Entry 5VI8 (X-ray diffraction, 2.76 A resolution); this record covers chains F and P of the 10 polymer chains in the assembly.

Chain F:
Molecule: RNA polymerase sigma factor SigA
Source organism: Mycobacterium smegmatis (strain ATCC 700084 / mc(2)155)
Reference sequence: A0QW02 (A0QW02_MYCS2); the construct has insertions or renumbered stretches relative to UniProt, so the offset changes along the chain: 118-156 = UniProt 1-39; 163-466 = UniProt 163-466
Amino-acid sequence (466 residues; each row starts with the number of its first residue; note: 6 numbers in that range are skipped by the numbering (no residue carries them; nothing is unmodelled there); a row labelled like 156A-156Z holds insertion residues (156A, then the next letters in order)):
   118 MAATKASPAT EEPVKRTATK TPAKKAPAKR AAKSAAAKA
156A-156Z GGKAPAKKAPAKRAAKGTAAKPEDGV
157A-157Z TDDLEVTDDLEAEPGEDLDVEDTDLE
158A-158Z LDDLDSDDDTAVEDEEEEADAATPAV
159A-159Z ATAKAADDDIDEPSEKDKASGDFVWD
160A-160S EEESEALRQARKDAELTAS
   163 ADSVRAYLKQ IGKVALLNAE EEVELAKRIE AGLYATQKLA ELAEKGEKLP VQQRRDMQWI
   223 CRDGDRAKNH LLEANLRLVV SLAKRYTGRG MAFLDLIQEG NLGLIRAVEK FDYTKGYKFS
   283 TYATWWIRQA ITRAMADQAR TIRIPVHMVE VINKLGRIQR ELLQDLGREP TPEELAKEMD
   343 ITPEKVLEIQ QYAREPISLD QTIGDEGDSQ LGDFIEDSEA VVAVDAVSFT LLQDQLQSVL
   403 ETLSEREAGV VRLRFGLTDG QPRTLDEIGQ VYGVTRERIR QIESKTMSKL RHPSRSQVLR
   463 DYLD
Disordered / not traced: 118-139, 156A-156Z, 157A-157Z, 158A-158Z, 159A-159Z, 160A-160S, 368-369

Chain P:
Molecule: 26-nt DNA strand
Sequence (26 nucleotides; numbered 1 to 26; the number before each row is that of its first residue):
     1 AGCACAATTT AACACTTTTG TCAAGC

How chain F and chain P interact:
Contacting residue pairs (17):
  Arg-295(F) / DG2(P)  hydrogen bond to the base
  Glu-312(F) / DG2(P)  base contact
  Glu-312(F) / DC3(P)  base contact
  Lys-316(F) / DG2(P)  phosphate contact
  Arg-319(F) / DA1(P)  hydrogen bond to the phosphate
  Arg-319(F) / DG2(P)  salt bridge to the phosphate
  Arg-416(F) / DG20(P)  salt bridge to the phosphate
  Thr-426(F) / DT19(P)  phosphate contact
  Thr-426(F) / DG20(P)  phosphate contact
  Leu-427(F) / DG20(P)  hydrogen bond to the phosphate
  Arg-438(F) / DT19(P)  base contact
  Arg-438(F) / DG20(P)  hydrogen bond to the base
  Arg-438(F) / DT21(P)  base contact
  Glu-439(F) / DT21(P)  base contact
  Glu-439(F) / DC22(P)  hydrogen bond to the base
  Arg-442(F) / DT21(P)  sugar contact
  Arg-442(F) / DC22(P)  salt bridge to the phosphate
Other interface residues (no listed pair), chain F (14 interface residues in all): Gln-291, Thr-294, Asp-428, Glu-445
Other interface residues (no listed pair), chain P (8 interface residues in all): DA23

Overview:
14 residues of chain F face 8 of chain P across their interface, with 5 hydrogen bonds and 3 salt bridges.
Polar contacts include Arg-295(F)/DG2(P), Arg-438(F)/DG20(P) and Glu-439(F)/DC22(P).
Here chain F is RNA polymerase sigma factor SigA (Mycobacterium smegmatis (strain ATCC 700084 / mc(2)155)) and
chain P is a 26-nt DNA strand. Entry 5VI8 (Structure of a mycobacterium smegmatis transcription initiation
complex with an upstream-fork promoter fragment) was determined by X-ray diffraction, deposited together with
5VI5.
